PDB entry 7AFH | electron microscopy, 3.59 A resolution | chains 1 and N of the 9 polymer chains in the assembly

# Chain 1
Molecule: 16SrRNA (head domain of the 30S ribosome)
Organism: Escherichia coli
Sequence (1541 nucleotides; each row starts with the number of its first residue):
     1 AAAUUGAAGA GUUUGAUCAU GGCUCAGAUU GAACGCUGGC GGCAGGCCUA ACACAUGCAA
    61 GUCGAACGGU AACAGGAAGA AGCUUGCUUC UUUGCUGACG AGUGGCGGAC GGGUGAGUAA
   121 UGUCUGGGAA ACUGCCUGAU GGAGGGGGAU AACUACUGGA AACGGUAGCU AAUACCGCAU
   181 AACGUCGCAA GACCAAAGAG GGGGACCUUC GGGCCUCUUG CCAUCGGAUG UGCCCAGAUG
   241 GGAUUAGCUA GUAGGUGGGG UAACGGCUCA CCUAGGCGAC GAUCCCUAGC UGGUCUGAGA
   301 GGAUGACCAG CCACACUGGA ACUGAGACAC GGUCCAGACU CCUACGGGAG GCAGCAGUGG
   361 GGAAUAUUGC ACAAUGGGCG CAAGCCUGAU GCAGCCAUGC CGCGUGUAUG AAGAAGGCCU
   421 UCGGGUUGUA AAGUACUUUC AGCGGGGAGG AAGGGAGUAA AGUUAAUACC UUUGCUCAUU
   481 GACGUUACCC GCAGAAGAAG CACCGGCUAA CUCCGUGCCA GCAGCCXCGG UAAUACGGAG
   541 GGUGCAAGCG UUAAUCGGAA UUACUGGGCG UAAAGCGCAC GCAGGCGGUU UGUUAAGUCA
   601 GAUGUGAAAU CCCCGGGCUC AACCUGGGAA CUGCAUCUGA UACUGGCAAG CUUGAGUCUC
   661 GUAGAGGGGG GUAGAAUUCC AGGUGUAGCG GUGAAAUGCG UAGAGAUCUG GAGGAAUACC
   721 GGUGGCGAAG GCGGCCCCCU GGACGAAGAC UGACGCUCAG GUGCGAAAGC GUGGGGAGCA
   781 AACAGGAUUA GAUACCCUGG UAGUCCACGC CGUAAACGAU GUCGACUUGG AGGUUGUGCC
   841 CUUGAGGCGU GGCUUCCGGA GCUAACGCGU UAAGUCGACC GCCUGGGGAG UACGGCCGCA
   901 AGGUUAAAAC UCAAAUGAAU UGACGGGGGC CCGCACAAGC GGUGGAGCAU GUGGUUUAAU
   961 UCGAUGXAAC GCGAAGAACC UUACCUGGUC UUGACAUCCA CGGAAGUUUU CAGAGAUGAG
  1021 AAUGUGCCUU CGGGAACCGU GAGACAGGUG CUGCAUGGCU GUCGUCAGCU CGUGUUGUGA
  1081 AAUGUUGGGU UAAGUCCCGC AACGAGCGCA ACCCUUAUCC UUUGUUGCCA GCGGUCCGGC
  1141 CGGGAACUCA AAGGAGACUG CCAGUGAUAA ACUGGAGGAA GGUGGGGAUG ACGUCAAGUC
  1201 AUCAUGGCCC UUACGACCAG GGCUACACAC GUGCUACAAU GGCGCAUACA AAGAGAAGCG
  1261 ACCUCGCGAG AGCAAGCGGA CCUCAUAAAG UGCGUCGUAG UCCGGAUUGG AGUCUGCAAC
  1321 UCGACUCCAU GAAGUCGGAA UCGCUAGUAA UCGUGGAUCA GAAUGCCACG GUGAAUACGU
  1381 UCCCGGCCUU GUACACACCG CCCGUXACAC CAUGGGAGUG GGUUGCAAAA GAAGUAGGUA
  1441 GCUUAACCUU CGGGAGGGCG CUUACCACUU UGUGAUUCAU GACUGGGGUG AAGUCGUAAC
  1501 AAGGUAACCG UAGGGGAACC UGCGGUUGGA UCACCUCCUU A
Not modelled in the structure: 1-930, 1387-1541
Modified positions: PSU (pseudouridine-5'-monophosphate) at position 516, G7M (N7-methyl-guanosine-5'-monophosphate) at position 527, 2MG (2N-methylguanosine-5'-monophosphate) at position 966, 5MC (5-methylcytidine-5'-monophosphate) at position 967, 2MG (2N-methylguanosine-5'-monophosphate) at position 1207, 4OC (4n,o2'-methylcytidine-5'-monophosphate) at position 1401, 5MC (5-methylcytidine-5'-monophosphate) at position 1406, UR3 (3-methyluridine-5'-monophoshate) at position 1497, 2MG (2N-methylguanosine-5'-monophosphate) at position 1515, MA6 (6N-dimethyladenosine-5'-monophoshate) at position 1517, MA6 (6N-dimethyladenosine-5'-monophoshate) at position 1518
Metal / ion sites: Mg2+ site 1: G963, A964, U1199; Mg2+ site 2: G971, G1365, C1366; Mg2+ site 3: C1054, A1196, A1197; Mg2+ site 4 near U1224 (its only coordinating residue here); Mg2+ site 5 near U1232 (its only coordinating residue here); Mg2+ site 6 near A1238 (its only coordinating residue here); Mg2+ site 7: G1242, C1243; Mg2+ site 8 near G1370 (its only coordinating residue here)

# Chain N
Molecule: 30S ribosomal protein S14
Organism: Escherichia coli
UniProt: C3SR07 (C3SR07_ECOLX); numbering as in UniProt (aligned over 1-101)
Amino-acid sequence (101 residues; row label = number of the first residue in the row):
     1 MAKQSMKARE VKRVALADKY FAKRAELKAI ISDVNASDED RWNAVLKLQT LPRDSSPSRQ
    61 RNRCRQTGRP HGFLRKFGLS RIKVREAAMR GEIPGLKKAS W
Not modelled in the structure: 1

# How chain 1 and chain N interact
Contacting residue pairs - 69 pairs, chain 1 then chain N:
  G973(1) / Arg-69(N)  phosphate contact
  G973(1) / Arg-81(N)  hydrogen bond to the phosphate
  A974(1) / Arg-69(N)  salt bridge to the phosphate
  A974(1) / His-71(N)  sugar contact
  A974(1) / Arg-81(N)  salt bridge to the phosphate
  A975(1) / Gly-72(N)  sugar contact
  G976(1) / Arg-61(N)  salt bridge to the phosphate
  G976(1) / His-71(N)  phosphate contact
  G976(1) / Gly-72(N)  hydrogen bond to the phosphate
  A977(1) / Arg-61(N)  salt bridge to the phosphate
  C979(1) / Ser-58(N)  hydrogen bond to the base
  C979(1) / Arg-59(N)  base contact
  C980(1) / Arg-13(N)  hydrogen bond to the phosphate
  C980(1) / Ser-58(N)  base contact
  C980(1) / Arg-59(N)  hydrogen bond to the sugar
  U981(1) / Arg-9(N)  salt bridge to the phosphate
  U981(1) / Glu-10(N)  sugar contact
  U981(1) / Arg-13(N)  salt bridge to the phosphate
  U981(1) / Arg-61(N)  hydrogen bond to the sugar
  U981(1) / Arg-63(N)  hydrogen bond to the phosphate
  A983(1) / Met-6(N)  phosphate contact
  A983(1) / Arg-9(N)  salt bridge to the phosphate
  A994(1) / Ser-5(N)  base contact
  A994(1) / Ala-8(N)  sugar contact
  C995(1) / Ala-8(N)  sugar contact
  U1007(1) / Lys-19(N)  salt bridge to the phosphate
  G1047(1) / Gln-4(N)  phosphate contact
  G1048(1) / Lys-3(N)  phosphate contact
  G1048(1) / Gln-4(N)  hydrogen bond to the phosphate
  U1049(1) / Ala-2(N)  base contact
  U1049(1) / Lys-3(N)  phosphate contact
  C1059(1) / Arg-85(N)  hydrogen bond to the phosphate
  U1060(1) / Arg-85(N)  salt bridge to the phosphate
  C1114(1) / Ser-100(N)  hydrogen bond to the sugar
  C1114(1) / Trp-101(N)  sugar contact
  U1115(1) / Trp-101(N)  hydrogen bond to the sugar
  G1186(1) / Ser-100(N)  base contact
  G1186(1) / Trp-101(N)  hydrogen bond to the base
  G1187(1) / Ser-100(N)  hydrogen bond to the base
  A1188(1) / Lys-98(N)  hydrogen bond to the phosphate
  A1188(1) / Ser-100(N)  sugar contact
  U1189(1) / Lys-98(N)  salt bridge to the phosphate
  U1202(1) / Thr-67(N)  hydrogen bond to the sugar
  U1202(1) / Arg-69(N)  hydrogen bond to the sugar
  U1202(1) / Lys-83(N)  hydrogen bond to the base
  C1203(1) / Ala-2(N)  phosphate contact
  A1216(1) / Lys-3(N)  salt bridge to the phosphate
  A1216(1) / Ser-5(N)  hydrogen bond to the phosphate
  C1217(1) / Arg-9(N)  salt bridge to the phosphate
  C1218(1) / Lys-12(N)  salt bridge to the phosphate
  A1219(1) / Arg-53(N)  salt bridge to the phosphate
  G1220(1) / Arg-53(N)  salt bridge to the phosphate
  A1257(1) / Phe-21(N)  base contact
  G1316(1) / Ser-56(N)  hydrogen bond to the phosphate
  C1317(1) / Arg-24(N)  salt bridge to the phosphate
  C1317(1) / Lys-28(N)  salt bridge to the phosphate
  C1317(1) / Leu-48(N)  sugar contact
  C1317(1) / Gln-49(N)  sugar contact
  C1317(1) / Arg-53(N)  hydrogen bond to the base
  C1317(1) / Ser-56(N)  hydrogen bond to the phosphate
  C1317(1) / Pro-57(N)  phosphate contact
  U1358(1) / Phe-73(N)  sugar contact
  U1358(1) / Arg-75(N)  hydrogen bond to the phosphate
  C1359(1) / Asn-62(N)  hydrogen bond to the phosphate
  C1359(1) / Arg-75(N)  salt bridge to the phosphate
  A1360(1) / Ser-58(N)  base contact
  A1360(1) / Arg-75(N)  salt bridge to the phosphate
  A1368(1) / Trp-101(N)  phosphate contact
  C1369(1) / Trp-101(N)  hydrogen bond to the phosphate
Also at the interface, not in a pair above, chain 1 (41 interface residues in all): U982, G1215, A1318
Also at the interface, not in a pair above, chain N (39 interface residues in all): Asp-18, Pro-70, Leu-74

# Summary
41 residues of chain 1 face 39 of chain N across their interface, with 24 hydrogen bonds and 19 salt bridges.
Polar contacts include C979(1)/Ser-58(N), G1186(1)/Trp-101(N) and G1187(1)/Ser-100(N). G963(1), A964(1) and
U1199(1) coordinate Mg2+ site 1. G971(1), G1365(1) and C1366(1) coordinate Mg2+ site 2.
Chain 1 is 16SrRNA (head domain of the 30S ribosome) and chain N is 30S ribosomal protein S14, both from
Escherichia coli; the structure, Bacterial 30S ribosomal subunit assembly complex state C (head domain), was
determined by electron microscopy together with 7AF3, 7AF5, 7AF8, 7AFA, 7AFD, 7AFI and 17 further entries from
the same study.
